6W09 - chains L and P of the 20 polymer chains in the assembly; structure by electron microscopy, 5.30 A resolution (low resolution: residue-level contacts below are approximate; hydrogen-bond / salt-bridge calls are withheld).

[Chain L]
Name: Fab CHK-265 heavy chain
Organism: Homo sapiens
Notes: antibody fragment or engineered binder
Amino-acid sequence (218 residues; numbered 1 to 218; the number before each row is that of its first residue):
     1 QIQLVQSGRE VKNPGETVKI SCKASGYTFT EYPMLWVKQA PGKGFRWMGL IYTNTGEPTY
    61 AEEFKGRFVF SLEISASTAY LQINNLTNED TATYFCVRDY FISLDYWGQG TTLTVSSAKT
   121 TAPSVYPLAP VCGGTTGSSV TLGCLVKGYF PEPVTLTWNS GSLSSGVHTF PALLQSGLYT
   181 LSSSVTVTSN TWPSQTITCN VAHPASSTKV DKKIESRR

[Chain P]
Name: Fab CHK-265 light chain
Organism: Homo sapiens
Notes: antibody fragment or engineered binder
Amino-acid sequence (211 residues; row label = number of the first residue in the row):
   219 QAVVTQESAL TTSPGETVTL TCRSNIGAVT SSNCANWVQE KPDHFFTGLI GDTNNRRSGV
   279 PARFSGSLIG DKAALTITGA QTEDEAIYFC ALWYNNLWVF GGGTKLTVLG QPKSSPSVTL
   339 FPPSSEELET NKATLVCTIT DFYPGVVTVD WKVDGTPVTQ GMETTQPSKQ SNNKYMASSY
   399 LTLTARAWER HSSYSCQVTH EGHTVEKSLS R

[Interface between chain L and chain P]
Pairs across the interface - 10 pairs, chain L then chain P:
  K43(L) with G320(P)
  D105(L) with S276(P)
  W107(L) with F264(P)
  A129(L) with F339(P)
  P130(L) with F339(P)
  V131(L) with F339(P); S426(P)
  H168(L) with I357(P)
  T169(L) with P385(P); S386(P)
Interface residues without a listed pair, chain L (15 interface residues in all): G44, F45, L104, G108, P127, T141, F170
Interface residues without a listed pair, chain P (17 interface residues in all): T265, W316, G319, T337, L338, P340, S342, Q384, M394

[Summary]
The interface between chain L and chain P involves 15 residues on one side and 17 on the other.
Here chain L is Fab CHK-265 heavy chain and chain P is Fab CHK-265 light chain, both from Homo sapiens. Entry
6W09 (Human mAbs broadly protect against infection of arthritiogenic alphaviruses by recognizing conserved
elements of the MXR8 ...) was determined by electron microscopy together with 6W2U, 6VYV and 6W1C from the
same study.
